PDB entry 6H99 | X-ray diffraction, 1.60 A resolution | chain A

[Chain A]
Name: Sulfurtransferase
Source organism: Chlorobium limicola
Reference sequence: B3ECE3 (B3ECE3_CHLL2); numbering as in UniProt (aligned over 35-457)
Amino-acid sequence (441 residues; row label = number of the first residue in the row; note: 35 numbers in that range are skipped by the numbering (no residue carries them; nothing is unmodelled there); numbers below 1 keep their minus sign (Met-18 is residue -18)):
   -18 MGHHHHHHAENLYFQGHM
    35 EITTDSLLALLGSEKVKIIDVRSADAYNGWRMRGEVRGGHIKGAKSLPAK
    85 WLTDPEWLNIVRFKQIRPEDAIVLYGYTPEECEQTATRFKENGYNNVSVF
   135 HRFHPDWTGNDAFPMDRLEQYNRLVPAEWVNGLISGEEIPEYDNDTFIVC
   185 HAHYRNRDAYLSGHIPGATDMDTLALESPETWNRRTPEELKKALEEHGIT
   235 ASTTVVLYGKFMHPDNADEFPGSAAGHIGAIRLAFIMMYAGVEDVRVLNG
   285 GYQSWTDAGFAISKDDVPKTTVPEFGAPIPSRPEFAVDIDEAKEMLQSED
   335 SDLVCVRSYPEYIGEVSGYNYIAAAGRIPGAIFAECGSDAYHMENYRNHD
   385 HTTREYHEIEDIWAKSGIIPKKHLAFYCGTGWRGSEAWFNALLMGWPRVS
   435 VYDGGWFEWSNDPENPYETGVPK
Disordered / not traced: -18 to -3, 457
Differences from the reference sequence: initiating methionine (-18); expression tag (-17 to -1); conflict Ala357 (Lys in B3ECE3), Ala358 (Lys in B3ECE3), Ala359 (Lys in B3ECE3)
Modified residues: Cys412 (S-mercaptocysteine; CSS)
Ion coordination: Mg2+ site 1: Trp216, Asn217, Thr414, Asp437; Mg2+ site 2: Lys303, Thr305
What the authors report for this chain:
  - post-translational modification sites: Cys412
  - contacts within the chain: Tyr353-Gly413 (backbone contact), Tyr353-Arg417, Cys412-Arg417 (hydrogen bond)
  - catalytic residues: Tyr353, Cys412, Thr414
  - specificity-determining residues: Tyr375

[In short]
The Mg2+ site 1 is built by Trp216, Asn217, Thr414 and Asp437. Lys303 and Thr305 coordinate Mg2+ site 2. The
paper reports catalytic residues Tyr353, Cys412 and Thr414; the specificity determinant Tyr375.
Chain A is Sulfurtransferase (Chlorobium limicola); the structure, Crystal structure of anaerobic
ergothioneine biosynthesis enzyme from Chlorobium limicola in persulfide form, was determined by X-ray
diffraction together with 6H98 and 6H9A from the same study.
